6CPH - chains D and E; structure by X-ray diffraction, 1.70 A resolution.

# Chain D
Name: TCR alpha chain
Organism: Homo sapiens
Amino-acid sequence (205 residues; each row starts with the number of its first residue; note: 11 numbers in that range are skipped by the numbering (no residue carries them; nothing is unmodelled there)):
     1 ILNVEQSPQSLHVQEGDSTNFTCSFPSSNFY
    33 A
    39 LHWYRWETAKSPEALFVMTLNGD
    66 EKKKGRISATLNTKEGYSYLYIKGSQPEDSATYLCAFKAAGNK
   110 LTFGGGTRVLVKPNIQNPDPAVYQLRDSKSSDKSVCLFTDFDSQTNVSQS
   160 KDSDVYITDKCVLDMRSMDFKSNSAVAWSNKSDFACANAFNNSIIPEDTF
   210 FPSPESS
Not modelled in the structure: 1, 213-216
Disulfides: C23-C100, C145-C195

# Chain E
Name: TCR beta chain
Organism: Homo sapiens
Amino-acid sequence (245 residues; numbered 1 to 260; 15 numbers in that range are skipped by the numbering (no residue carries them; nothing is unmodelled there); the number before each row is that of its first residue):
     1 EPEVTQTPSHQVTQMGQEVILRCVPISNHLY
    39 FYWYRQILGQKVEFLVSFYNNEI
    66 SEKSEIFDDQFSVERPDG
    85 SNFTLKIRSTKLEDSAMYFCASSRLAGGM
   117 DEQFFGPGTRLTVLEDLKNVFPPEVAVFEPSEAEISHTQKATLVCLATGF
   167 YPDHVELSWWVNGKEVHSGVCTDPQPLKEQPALNDSRYALSSRLRVSATF
   217 WQNPRNHFRCQVQFYGLSENDEWTQDRAKPVTQIVSAEAWGRAD
Not modelled in the structure: 1
Disulfides: C23-C104, C161-C226

# Interface between chain D and chain E
Residue-residue contacts (108):
  N3(D) - K49(E)  hydrogen bond
  V4(D) - K49(E)  hydrogen bond (backbone-side chain)
  A33(D) - G112(E)
  H40(D) - D117(E)  hydrogen bond (side chain-backbone)
  H40(D) - E118(E)  salt bridge
  Y42(D) - E118(E)  hydrogen bond
  Y42(D) - Q119(E)  hydrogen bond (side chain-backbone)
  Y42(D) - F121(E)
  W44(D) - Q44(E)
  W44(D) - F103(E)  hydrophobic
  S49(D) - F121(E)
  S49(D) - G122(E)
  S49(D) - P123(E)
  P50(D) - F103(E)
  P50(D) - F121(E)
  P50(D) - G122(E)
  A52(D) - E118(E)
  F54(D) - E118(E)
  V55(D) - G112(E)
  V55(D) - M113(E)
  V55(D) - E118(E)
  T57(D) - G112(E)
  T57(D) - M113(E)
  K67(D) - M113(E)
  K103(D) - A110(E)
  K103(D) - G111(E)
  G106(D) - E67(E)
  N107(D) - Y40(E)
  N107(D) - S55(E)  hydrogen bond
  N107(D) - S66(E)  hydrogen bond
  N107(D) - E67(E)  hydrogen bond (backbone-side chain)
  N107(D) - A110(E)
  N107(D) - Q119(E)  hydrogen bond (backbone-side chain)
  K108(D) - Y42(E)
  K108(D) - F52(E)
  K108(D) - E67(E)  hydrogen bond (backbone-side chain)
  L110(D) - Y42(E)  hydrogen bond (backbone-side chain)
  L110(D) - Q119(E)
  F112(D) - Y42(E)  hydrophobic
  F112(D) - K49(E)
  F112(D) - V50(E)
  F112(D) - F121(E)  hydrophobic
  G114(D) - K49(E)
  D128(D) - H153(E)  salt bridge
  Y132(D) - S147(E)
  Y132(D) - A149(E)
  Y132(D) - E150(E)
  Y132(D) - H153(E)
  Y132(D) - T154(E)
  Q133(D) - S147(E)
  L134(D) - F144(E)
  L134(D) - E145(E)
  L134(D) - T158(E)
  L134(D) - V160(E)  hydrophobic
  R135(D) - F144(E)
  R135(D) - E145(E)  salt bridge
  D136(D) - V143(E)
  D136(D) - F144(E)
  S137(D) - V143(E)  hydrogen bond (side chain-backbone)
  S137(D) - E145(E)
  S137(D) - E254(E)  hydrogen bond (side chain-backbone)
  S137(D) - A255(E)
  K142(D) - A142(E)
  K142(D) - F144(E)
  S143(D) - F144(E)
  V144(D) - F144(E)  hydrophobic
  V144(D) - L162(E)  hydrophobic
  L146(D) - T158(E)
  L146(D) - V160(E)  hydrophobic
  T148(D) - R211(E)
  D149(D) - T154(E)
  D149(D) - R211(E)  salt bridge
  Y165(D) - L193(E)  hydrophobic
  Y165(D) - E195(E)  hydrogen bond (side chain-backbone)
  Y165(D) - Q196(E)
  T167(D) - D189(E)
  T167(D) - S207(E)
  T167(D) - R209(E)  hydrogen bond
  D168(D) - R209(E)  hydrogen bond (backbone-side chain)
  C170(D) - C187(E)  disulfide
  C170(D) - R209(E)  hydrogen bond
  V171(D) - C187(E)
  L172(D) - G185(E)
  L172(D) - V186(E)
  L172(D) - C187(E)
  L172(D) - R211(E)
  D173(D) - S184(E)
  D173(D) - G185(E)  hydrogen bond (backbone-backbone)
  M174(D) - K156(E)
  M174(D) - S184(E)
  M174(D) - R211(E)
  M174(D) - V212(E)
  M174(D) - S213(E)
  R175(D) - S184(E)  hydrogen bond (backbone-side chain)
  M177(D) - K156(E)
  M177(D) - S213(E)
  F179(D) - K156(E)
  F179(D) - R211(E)
  S181(D) - R211(E)  hydrogen bond
  S183(D) - R209(E)  hydrogen bond
  A184(D) - R209(E)
  V185(D) - S207(E)
  V185(D) - R209(E)
  W187(D) - L162(E)  hydrophobic
  W187(D) - L193(E)  hydrophobic
  W187(D) - A205(E)  hydrophobic
  F209(D) - H153(E)
  P211(D) - A149(E)  hydrophobic
Other interface residues (no listed pair), chain D (58 interface residues in all): E5, K48, L53, L99, G113, I166, S176
Other interface residues (no listed pair), chain E (54 interface residues in all): Y31, F120, T188, K194, R258
Inter-chain disulfides: C170(D)-C187(E)

# Summary
The interface between chain D and chain E involves 58 residues on one side and 54 on the other, with 1
disulfide bond, 21 hydrogen bonds and 4 salt bridges. Among the polar pairs are H40(D)-E118(E),
D128(D)-H153(E) and R135(D)-E145(E).
Here chain D is TCR alpha chain and chain E is TCR beta chain, both from Homo sapiens. Entry 6CPH (Crystal
structure of the F24 TCR) was determined by X-ray diffraction (same publication as 6CPL, 6CPN, 6CPO, 6CQJ,
6CQL, 6CQN, 6CQQ and 6CQR).
